PDB entry 5UKK | X-ray diffraction, 2.60 A resolution | chains B and G of the 3 polymer chains in the assembly

== Chain B ==
Protein: Guanine nucleotide-binding protein G(I)/G(S)/G(T) subunit beta-1
Source organism: Homo sapiens
Reference sequence: P62873 (GBB1_HUMAN); numbering as in UniProt (aligned over 2-340)
Sequence (339 residues; numbered 2 to 340; the number before each row is that of its first residue):
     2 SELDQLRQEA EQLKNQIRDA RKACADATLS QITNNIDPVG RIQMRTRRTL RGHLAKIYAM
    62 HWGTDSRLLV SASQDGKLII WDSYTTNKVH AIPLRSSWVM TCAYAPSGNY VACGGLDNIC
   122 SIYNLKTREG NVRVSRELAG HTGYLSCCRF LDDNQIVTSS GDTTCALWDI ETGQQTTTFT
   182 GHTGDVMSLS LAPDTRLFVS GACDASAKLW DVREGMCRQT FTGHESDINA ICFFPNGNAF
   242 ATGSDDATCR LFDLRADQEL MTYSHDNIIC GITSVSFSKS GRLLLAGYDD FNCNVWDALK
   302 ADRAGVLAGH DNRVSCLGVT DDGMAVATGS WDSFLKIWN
Swiss-Prot annotation at these positions:
  - modified residue: S2 (N-acetylserine), H266 (Phosphohistidine)
  - natural variant: L30 (L30F: In MRD42; uncertain significance), R52 (R52G: In MRD42), G64 (G64V: In MRD42), D76 (D76E: In MRD42; D76G: In MRD42), G77 (G77S: In MRD42), K78 (K78R: In MRD42), I80 (I80N: In MRD42; I80T: In MRD42), H91 (H91R: In MRD42; uncertain significance), A92 (A92T: In MRD42), P94 (P94S: In MRD42), L95 (L95P: In MRD42), R96 (R96L: In MRD42), 5 further natural variant entries in UniProt

== Chain G ==
Protein: Guanine nucleotide-binding protein G(I)/G(S)/G(O) subunit gamma-2
Source organism: Homo sapiens
Reference sequence: P59768 (GBG2_HUMAN); numbering as in UniProt (aligned over 8-64)
Sequence (57 residues; row label = number of the first residue in the row):
     8 SIAQARKLVE QLKMEANIDR IKVSKAAADL MAYCEAHAKE DPLLTPVPAS ENPFREK

== Interface between chain B and chain G ==
Contacting residue pairs (71; chain B residue first):
  L7(B) - A12(G)  hydrophobic
  L7(B) - R13(G)
  L7(B) - V16(G)
  E10(B) - V16(G)
  A11(B) - L19(G)
  L14(B) - V16(G)
  L14(B) - L19(G)  hydrophobic
  C25(B) - I28(G)  hydrogen bond (side chain-backbone)
  C25(B) - K29(G)
  C25(B) - V30(G)  hydrogen bond (backbone-backbone)
  A26(B) - V30(G)  hydrophobic
  D27(B) - K29(G)
  D27(B) - V30(G)
  D27(B) - S31(G)  hydrogen bond
  A28(B) - V30(G)
  L30(B) - A34(G)  hydrophobic
  I33(B) - S31(G)
  V40(B) - L51(G)  hydrophobic
  I43(B) - L50(G)
  M45(B) - L50(G)  hydrophobic
  R48(B) - F61(G)
  R48(B) - R62(G)
  R49(B) - P60(G)  hydrogen bond (side chain-backbone)
  R49(B) - F61(G)
  S84(B) - F61(G)
  Y85(B) - P60(G)
  Y85(B) - F61(G)  hydrophobic
  C218(B) - Q18(G)
  C218(B) - M21(G)
  C218(B) - E22(G)  hydrogen bond
  R219(B) - M21(G)
  R219(B) - E22(G)
  Q220(B) - E22(G)
  Q220(B) - I25(G)
  T221(B) - E22(G)  hydrogen bond
  F235(B) - Y40(G)  hydrophobic
  P236(B) - Y40(G)  hydrophobic
  N237(B) - Y40(G)
  A240(B) - L37(G)  hydrophobic
  D254(B) - A33(G)
  D254(B) - L37(G)
  R256(B) - R27(G)
  R256(B) - I28(G)  hydrogen bond (backbone-backbone)
  R256(B) - D36(G)  salt bridge
  A257(B) - I28(G)
  A257(B) - A33(G)  hydrophobic
  D258(B) - R27(G)  salt bridge
  Q259(B) - V30(G)
  L261(B) - V30(G)  hydrophobic
  L261(B) - L37(G)  hydrophobic
  S279(B) - D48(G)  hydrogen bond
  K280(B) - E47(G)
  K280(B) - D48(G)
  S281(B) - Y40(G)
  S281(B) - C41(G)
  S281(B) - H44(G)
  S281(B) - D48(G)  hydrogen bond
  G282(B) - C41(G)
  R283(B) - C41(G)  hydrogen bond (backbone-side chain)
  R283(B) - L51(G)
  L284(B) - L50(G)  hydrophobic
  L284(B) - L51(G)  hydrophobic
  D323(B) - P49(G)
  G324(B) - P49(G)
  G324(B) - L50(G)
  M325(B) - P49(G)  hydrophobic
  A326(B) - F61(G)  hydrophobic
  V327(B) - L50(G)  hydrophobic
  N340(B) - L50(G)
  N340(B) - N59(G)  hydrogen bond
  N340(B) - F61(G)
Interface residues without a listed pair, chain B (54 interface residues in all): E3, K15, Q17, I18, A21, I37, M217, L252, L300, V320, I338
Interface residues without a listed pair, chain G (37 interface residues in all): K20, A23, D26, M38, E42, A45, E58, K64

== Overview ==
Chain B and chain G form an interface of 54 and 37 residues respectively, with 11 hydrogen bonds and 2 salt
bridges. Polar pairs include R256(B)-D36(G), D258(B)-R27(G) and C25(B)-I28(G).
Here chain B is Guanine nucleotide-binding protein G(I)/G(S)/G(T) subunit beta-1 and chain G is Guanine
nucleotide-binding protein G(I)/G(S)/G(O) subunit gamma-2, both from Homo sapiens. Entry 5UKK (Human GRK2 in
complex with human G-beta-gamma subunits and CCG211998 (14ak)) was determined by X-ray diffraction (same
publication as 5UKM and 5UKL).
